2PC8 - chain A; structure by X-ray diffraction, 1.80 A resolution.

[Chain A]
Molecule: Hypothetical protein XOG1
Organism: Candida albicans
Notes: EC 3.2.1.58
Reference sequence: Q5AIZ3 (Q5AIZ3_CANAL); residues 1-400 here correspond to UniProt positions 39-438 (UniProt number = residue number + 38)
Amino-acid sequence (400 residues; each row starts with the number of its first residue):
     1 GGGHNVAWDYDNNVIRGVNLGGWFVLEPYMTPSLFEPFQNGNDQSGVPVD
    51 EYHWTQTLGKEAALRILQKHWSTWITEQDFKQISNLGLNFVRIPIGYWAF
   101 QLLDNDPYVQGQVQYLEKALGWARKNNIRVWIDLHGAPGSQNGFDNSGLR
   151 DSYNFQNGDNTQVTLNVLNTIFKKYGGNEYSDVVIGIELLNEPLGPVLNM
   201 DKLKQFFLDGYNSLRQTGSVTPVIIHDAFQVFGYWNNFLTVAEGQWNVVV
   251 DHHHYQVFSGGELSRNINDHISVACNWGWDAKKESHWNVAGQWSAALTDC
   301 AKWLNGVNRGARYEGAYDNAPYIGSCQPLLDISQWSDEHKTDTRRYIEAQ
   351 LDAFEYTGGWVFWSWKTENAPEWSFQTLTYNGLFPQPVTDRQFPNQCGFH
Disordered / not traced: 1-6
Sequence notes: engineered mutation Gln292 (Glu330 in Q5AIZ3)
Cystine bridges: Cys275-Cys397, Cys300-Cys326
Small-molecule neighbours:
  - beta-D-glucopyranose (BGC), molecule 1: Asp11, Val241, Trp246, Asn247, Val248, Ser285, His286, Trp287
  - beta-D-glucopyranose (BGC), molecule 2: Phe144, Asn146, Glu192, Phe229, Tyr255, Phe258, Arg312

[In short]
Ligands of chain A: beta-D-glucopyranose.
Chain A is Hypothetical protein XOG1 (Candida albicans); the structure, E292Q mutant of EXO-B-(1,3)-Glucanase
from Candida Albicans in complex with two separately bound glucopyranoside units at ..., was determined by
X-ray diffraction (same publication as 3N9K, 3O6A and 2PF0).
